Entry 1ESC (X-ray diffraction, 2.10 A resolution); this record covers chain A.

# Chain A
Molecule: Esterase
From: Streptomyces scabiei
Reference sequence: P22266 (ESTA_STRSC); residues 1-306 here correspond to UniProt positions 40-345 (UniProt number = residue number + 39)
Chain sequence (306 residues; numbered 1 to 306; the number before each row is that of its first residue):
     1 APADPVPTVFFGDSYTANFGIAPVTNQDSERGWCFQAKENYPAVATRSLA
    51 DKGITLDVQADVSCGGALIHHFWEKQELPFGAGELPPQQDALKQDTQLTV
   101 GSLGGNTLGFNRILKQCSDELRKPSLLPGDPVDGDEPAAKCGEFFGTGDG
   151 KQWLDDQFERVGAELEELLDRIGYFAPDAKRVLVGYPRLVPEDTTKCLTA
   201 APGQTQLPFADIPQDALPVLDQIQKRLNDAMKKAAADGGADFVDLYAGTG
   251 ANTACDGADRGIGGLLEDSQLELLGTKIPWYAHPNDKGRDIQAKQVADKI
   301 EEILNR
Unresolved in the structure: 1-3, 306
Cystine bridges: Cys-34/Cys-64, Cys-117/Cys-141, Cys-197/Cys-255

# Overview
Chain A is Esterase (Streptomyces scabiei); the structure, The molecular mechanism of enantiorecognition by
esterases, was determined by X-ray diffraction, deposited together with 1ESD and 1ESE.
